3TKD - chains A and B; structure by X-ray diffraction, 1.45 A resolution.

# Chain A (and B)
Name: Glutamate receptor 2
Source organism: Rattus norvegicus
Notes: fragment: Ligand binding domain; chain B of this document is another copy of the same molecule, construct and numbering; everything in this record applies to it too
UniProtKB: P19491 (GRIA2_RAT); the construct has insertions or renumbered stretches relative to UniProt, so the offset changes along the chain: 3-117 = UniProt 413-527; 120-262 = UniProt 653-795
Amino-acid sequence (263 residues; numbered 1 to 263; the number before each row is that of its first residue):
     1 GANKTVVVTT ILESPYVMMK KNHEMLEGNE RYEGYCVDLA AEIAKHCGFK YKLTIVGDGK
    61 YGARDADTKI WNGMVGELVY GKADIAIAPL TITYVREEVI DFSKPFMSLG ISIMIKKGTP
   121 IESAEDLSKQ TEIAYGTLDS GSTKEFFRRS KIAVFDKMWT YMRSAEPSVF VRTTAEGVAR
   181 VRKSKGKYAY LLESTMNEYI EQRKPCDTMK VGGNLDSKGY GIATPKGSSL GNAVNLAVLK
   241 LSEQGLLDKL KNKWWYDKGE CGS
Unresolved in the structure: 263 (chain B: 1-3)
Disulfides: Cys206-Cys261
Construct notes: expression tag (1-2); engineered mutation Tyr94 (Leu504 in P19491), Ser242 (Asn775 in P19491); linker (118-119)
Ligand contacts:
  - cyclothiazide (CYZ), molecule 1: Ile92, Ser217, Lys218, Gly219
  - cyclothiazide (CYZ), molecule 2: Lys104, Pro105, Phe106, Met107, Ser108, Leu239, Ser242, Leu247, Asp248, Lys251
  - glutamic acid (GLU): Tyr61, Pro89, Leu90, Thr91, Arg96, Leu138, Gly141, Ser142, Thr143, Leu192, Glu193, Met196, Tyr220
Curated features (UniProtKB/Swiss-Prot):
  - binding site (L-glutamate): Pro89, Thr91, Arg96, Ser142, Thr143, Glu193
  - site: Arg64 (Interaction with the cone snail toxin Con-ikot-ikot), Ile121 (Crucial to convey clamshell closure to channel opening), Arg148 (Interaction with the cone snail toxin Con-ikot-ikot), Lys240 (Interaction with the cone snail toxin Con-ikot-ikot)
  - glycosylation: Asn3 (N-linked (GlcNAc...) asparagine)
  - modified residue (Phosphoserine): Ser150, Ser184

# How chain A and chain B interact
Residue-residue contacts (26):
  Ile92(A) with Leu239(B)
  Thr93(A) with Leu239(B); Glu243(B)
  Tyr94(A) with Leu236(B); Leu239(B); Lys240(B); Glu243(B), hydrogen bond (backbone-side chain)
  Glu97(A) with Lys104(B), salt bridge; Asn235(B), hydrogen bond; Leu236(B); Leu239(B)
  Phe102(A) with Lys104(B), hydrogen bond (backbone-side chain)
  Ser103(A) with Lys104(B)
  Lys104(A) with Glu97(B), salt bridge; Phe102(B), hydrogen bond (side chain-backbone); Ser103(B)
  Pro105(A) with Pro105(B)
  Asn235(A) with Glu97(B), hydrogen bond
  Leu236(A) with Tyr94(B); Glu97(B)
  Leu239(A) with Ile92(B), hydrophobic; Thr93(B); Glu97(B)
  Lys240(A) with Tyr94(B)
  Glu243(A) with Thr93(B); Tyr94(B), hydrogen bond (side chain-backbone)
Interface residues without a listed pair, chain A (18 interface residues in all): Glu98, Ile152, Ser217, Ser242, Asp248
Interface residues without a listed pair, chain B (17 interface residues in all): Glu98, Ser217, Ser242, Gln244

# Summary
The interface between chain A and chain B involves 18 residues on one side and 17 on the other; the contacts
include 6 hydrogen bonds and 2 salt bridges. Polar pairs include Glu97(A)-Lys104(B), Tyr94(A)-Glu243(B) and
Glu97(A)-Asn235(B). Chain A binds glutamic acid and cyclothiazide.
Both chains are Glutamate receptor 2 (Rattus norvegicus). Entry 3TKD (Crystal structure of the GluA2
ligand-binding domain (S1S2J-L483Y-N754S) in complex with glutamate and cyclothiazide at 1.45 ...) was
determined by X-ray diffraction, deposited together with 3TDJ.
